Entry 1BX1 (X-ray diffraction, 1.90 A resolution); this record covers chain A.

# Chain A
Molecule: Protein (ferredoxin:nadp+ oxidoreductase)
From: Spinacia oleracea
Notes: EC 1.18.1.2
UniProt: P00455 (FENR_SPIOL); residues 1-314 here correspond to UniProt positions 56-369 (UniProt number = residue number + 55)
Sequence (314 residues; numbered 1 to 314; the number before each row is that of its first residue):
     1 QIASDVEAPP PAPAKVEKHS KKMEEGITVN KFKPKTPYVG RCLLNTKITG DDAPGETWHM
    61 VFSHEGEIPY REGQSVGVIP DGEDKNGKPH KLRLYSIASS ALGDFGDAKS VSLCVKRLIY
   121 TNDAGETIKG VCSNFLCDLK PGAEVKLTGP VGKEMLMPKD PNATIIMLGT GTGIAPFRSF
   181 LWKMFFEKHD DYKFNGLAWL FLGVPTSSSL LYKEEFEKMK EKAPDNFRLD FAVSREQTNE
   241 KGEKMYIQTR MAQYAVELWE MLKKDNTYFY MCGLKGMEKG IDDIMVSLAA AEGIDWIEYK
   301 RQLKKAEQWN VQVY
Unresolved in the structure: 1-18
Construct notes: engineered mutation Gln312 (Glu367 in P00455)
UniProt features mapped onto this chain:
  - binding site (FAD): Arg93 to Ser96, Cys114 to Lys116, Tyr120, Val131 to Ser133, Thr172
  - binding site (NADP(+)): Ser96, Lys116, Thr172, Val204, Pro205, Ser234, Arg235, Lys244 to Tyr246, Gly273, Leu274
Ligand contacts: FAD (flavin-adenine dinucleotide): Ser75, Arg93, Leu94, Tyr95, Ser96, Cys114, Val115, Lys116, Leu118, Tyr120, Thr121, Gly130, Val131, Cys132, Ser133, Thr172, Ala175, Gln312, Tyr314

# Overview
Ligands of chain A: flavin-adenine dinucleotide. From UniProt: 12 FAD-binding residues and 12 NADP+-binding
residues.
Chain A is Protein (ferredoxin:nadp+ oxidoreductase) (Spinacia oleracea); the structure, Ferredoxin:nadp+
oxidoreductase (ferredoxin reductase) mutant E312Q, was determined by X-ray diffraction together with 1BX0 and
1FRQ from the same study.
